Entry 3B5B (X-ray diffraction, 2.70 A resolution); this record covers chains A and B.

[Chain A (and B)]
Protein: Thymidylate synthase
From: Escherichia coli BL21
Notes: EC 2.1.1.45; chain B of this document is another copy of the same molecule, construct and numbering; everything in this record applies to it too
Reference sequence: P0A884 (TYSY_ECOLI); residue numbers follow UniProt; this construct covers 1-264
Sequence (264 residues; numbered 1 to 264; the number before each row is that of its first residue):
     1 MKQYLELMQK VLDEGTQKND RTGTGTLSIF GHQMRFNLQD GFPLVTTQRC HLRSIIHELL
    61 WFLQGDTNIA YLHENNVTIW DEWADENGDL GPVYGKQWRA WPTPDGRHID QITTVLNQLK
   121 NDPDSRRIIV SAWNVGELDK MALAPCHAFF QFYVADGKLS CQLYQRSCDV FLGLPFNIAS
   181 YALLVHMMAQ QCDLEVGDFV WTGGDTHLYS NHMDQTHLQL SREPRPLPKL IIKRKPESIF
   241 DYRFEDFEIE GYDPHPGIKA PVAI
Differences from the reference sequence: engineered mutation Gln-48 (Lys in P0A884)
Curated features (UniProtKB/Swiss-Prot):
  - active site: Cys-146 (Nucleophile)
  - binding site (dUMP): Arg-21, Arg-126, Arg-127, Arg-166 to Asp-169, Asn-177, His-207 to Tyr-209
  - binding site ((6R)-5,10-methylene-5,6,7,8-tetrahydrofolate): His-51, Asp-169, Ala-263
  - mutagenesis: Cys-50 (C50Y: Shows 0.2% of wild-type catalytic activity, but substrate affinity is not affected), Arg-126 (R126E: Shows 2000-fold decrease in catalytic activity and 600-fold decrease in affinity for dUMP), Asn-177 (N177A: Shows 200-fold decrease in catalytic activity, 20-fold decrease in affinity for dUMP, and 10-fold decrease in affinity for mTHF)
Covalent attachments: 2'-deoxy-5-nitrouridine 5'-monophosphate (NDU) linked to Cys-146
Small-molecule neighbours: 2'-deoxy-5-nitrouridine 5'-monophosphate (NDU): Arg-21, Trp-80, Tyr-94, Leu-143, His-147, Gln-165, Arg-166, Ser-167, Cys-168, Asp-169, Gly-173, Leu-174, Asn-177, His-207, Tyr-209
Reported in the primary citation:
  - binding site for 2'-deoxy-5-nitrouridine 5'-monophosphate: Cys-146
  - catalytic residues: Cys-146
  - contacts within the chain: Arg-21/Ile-264 (hydrogen bond)
  - mutagenesis - K48Q (430 fold): decreased catalytic activity on CH2THF
  - mutagenesis - K48Q (10 fold): decreased binding to dUMP
  - mutagenesis - K48Q: decreased binding to PDDF

[Chain A / chain B interface]
Residue-residue contacts (102; chain A residue first):
  Thr-16(A) / Tyr-153(B)
  Thr-16(A) / Ala-155(B)
  Thr-16(A) / Asp-156(B)  hydrogen bond
  Lys-18(A) / Asp-124(B)
  Lys-18(A) / Tyr-153(B)
  Lys-18(A) / Val-154(B)
  Asn-19(A) / Asp-124(B)
  Asp-20(A) / Arg-126(B)  salt bridge
  Arg-21(A) / Arg-127(B)
  Thr-26(A) / Arg-126(B)
  Ser-28(A) / Tyr-153(B)  hydrogen bond
  Ile-29(A) / Tyr-153(B)
  Phe-30(A) / Arg-35(B)  hydrogen bond (backbone-side chain)
  Phe-30(A) / Gln-151(B)
  Phe-30(A) / Tyr-153(B)  hydrophobic
  Phe-30(A) / Ser-160(B)
  Phe-30(A) / Cys-161(B)
  Phe-30(A) / Gln-162(B)
  Gly-31(A) / Gln-33(B)
  Gly-31(A) / Arg-35(B)  hydrogen bond (backbone-side chain)
  Gly-31(A) / Gln-162(B)
  His-32(A) / Gln-33(B)
  Gln-33(A) / Gly-31(B)
  Gln-33(A) / His-32(B)
  Gln-33(A) / Gln-33(B)
  Gln-33(A) / Thr-202(B)
  Arg-35(A) / Phe-30(B)  hydrogen bond (side chain-backbone)
  Arg-35(A) / Gly-31(B)  hydrogen bond (side chain-backbone)
  Trp-101(A) / Trp-101(B)  hydrophobic
  Trp-101(A) / Asn-134(B)
  Trp-101(A) / Val-135(B)
  Trp-101(A) / Gly-136(B)
  Thr-103(A) / Gly-136(B)
  Pro-104(A) / Pro-104(B)  hydrophobic
  Arg-107(A) / Gly-136(B)
  Ile-109(A) / Val-135(B)
  Gln-111(A) / Val-135(B)
  Asp-124(A) / Lys-18(B)  hydrogen bond (backbone-side chain)
  Asp-124(A) / Asn-19(B)
  Arg-126(A) / Asp-20(B)  salt bridge
  Arg-126(A) / Thr-26(B)
  Arg-126(A) / Arg-166(B)  hydrogen bond (backbone-side chain)
  Arg-126(A) / Ser-167(B)  hydrogen bond
  Arg-126(A) / Asp-205(B)
  Arg-126(A) / His-207(B)  hydrogen bond
  Arg-126(A) / Tyr-209(B)  hydrogen bond
  Arg-127(A) / Arg-21(B)
  Arg-127(A) / Leu-143(B)
  Arg-127(A) / Ala-144(B)
  Arg-127(A) / Arg-166(B)
  Ile-129(A) / Trp-133(B)  hydrophobic
  Ile-129(A) / Arg-166(B)
  Ser-131(A) / Trp-133(B)
  Trp-133(A) / Ile-129(B)
  Trp-133(A) / Ser-131(B)
  Trp-133(A) / Phe-149(B)  hydrophobic
  Asn-134(A) / Trp-101(B)
  Val-135(A) / Trp-101(B)
  Val-135(A) / Ile-109(B)
  Val-135(A) / Gln-111(B)
  Gly-136(A) / Trp-101(B)
  Gly-136(A) / Thr-103(B)
  Gly-136(A) / Ile-109(B)
  Leu-143(A) / Arg-127(B)
  Ala-144(A) / Arg-127(B)
  Phe-149(A) / Trp-133(B)  hydrophobic
  Phe-149(A) / Tyr-164(B)  hydrophobic
  Gln-151(A) / Phe-30(B)
  Gln-151(A) / Tyr-164(B)  hydrogen bond
  Gln-151(A) / Arg-166(B)
  Gln-151(A) / Gly-204(B)
  Tyr-153(A) / Thr-16(B)
  Tyr-153(A) / Lys-18(B)
  Tyr-153(A) / Ser-28(B)  hydrogen bond
  Tyr-153(A) / Phe-30(B)  hydrophobic
  Tyr-153(A) / Asp-205(B)
  Asp-156(A) / Thr-16(B)
  Cys-161(A) / Phe-30(B)
  Gln-162(A) / Phe-30(B)
  Gln-162(A) / Gly-31(B)
  Gln-162(A) / Tyr-164(B)  hydrogen bond
  Gln-162(A) / Thr-202(B)
  Gln-162(A) / Gly-203(B)  hydrogen bond (side chain-backbone)
  Gln-162(A) / Gly-204(B)
  Tyr-164(A) / Phe-149(B)  hydrophobic
  Tyr-164(A) / Gln-151(B)  hydrogen bond
  Tyr-164(A) / Gln-162(B)  hydrogen bond
  Arg-166(A) / Arg-126(B)  hydrogen bond (side chain-backbone)
  Arg-166(A) / Arg-127(B)
  Arg-166(A) / Ile-129(B)
  Arg-166(A) / Gln-151(B)
  Ser-167(A) / Arg-126(B)
  Thr-202(A) / Gln-33(B)
  Thr-202(A) / Gln-162(B)
  Thr-202(A) / Thr-202(B)
  Gly-203(A) / Gln-162(B)  hydrogen bond (backbone-side chain)
  Gly-204(A) / Gln-151(B)
  Gly-204(A) / Gln-162(B)
  Asp-205(A) / Arg-126(B)
  Asp-205(A) / Tyr-153(B)
  His-207(A) / Arg-126(B)  hydrogen bond
  Tyr-209(A) / Arg-126(B)  hydrogen bond
Also at the interface, not in a pair above, chain A (52 interface residues in all): Asp-139, Ala-148, Phe-152, Val-154, Ala-155, Ser-160, Val-200
Also at the interface, not in a pair above, chain B (51 interface residues in all): Ile-29, Arg-107, Glu-137, Asp-139, Val-200

[Overview]
Chain A and chain B form an interface of 52 and 51 residues respectively, with 21 hydrogen bonds and 2 salt
bridges. Polar contacts include Asp-20(A)/Arg-126(B), Thr-16(A)/Asp-156(B) and Ser-28(A)/Tyr-153(B).
2'-deoxy-5-nitrouridine 5'-monophosphate is covalently linked to Cys-146(A). From the paper: the catalytic
residue Cys-146(A); K48Q of chain A reduces catalytic activity on CH2THF.
Chain A and chain B are both Thymidylate synthase (Escherichia coli BL21); the structure, Crystal structure of
the thymidylate synthase k48q, was determined by X-ray diffraction together with 2VET and 2VF0 from the same
study.
